Entry 8H7L (electron microscopy, 2.44 A resolution); this record covers chains D and F of the 9 polymer chains in the assembly.

Chain D (and F):
Name: BA7535 fab heavt chain
From: Homo sapiens
Notes: antibody fragment or engineered binder; chain F of this document is another copy of the same molecule, construct and numbering; everything in this record applies to it too
Chain sequence (453 residues; numbered 1 to 453; the number before each row is that of its first residue):
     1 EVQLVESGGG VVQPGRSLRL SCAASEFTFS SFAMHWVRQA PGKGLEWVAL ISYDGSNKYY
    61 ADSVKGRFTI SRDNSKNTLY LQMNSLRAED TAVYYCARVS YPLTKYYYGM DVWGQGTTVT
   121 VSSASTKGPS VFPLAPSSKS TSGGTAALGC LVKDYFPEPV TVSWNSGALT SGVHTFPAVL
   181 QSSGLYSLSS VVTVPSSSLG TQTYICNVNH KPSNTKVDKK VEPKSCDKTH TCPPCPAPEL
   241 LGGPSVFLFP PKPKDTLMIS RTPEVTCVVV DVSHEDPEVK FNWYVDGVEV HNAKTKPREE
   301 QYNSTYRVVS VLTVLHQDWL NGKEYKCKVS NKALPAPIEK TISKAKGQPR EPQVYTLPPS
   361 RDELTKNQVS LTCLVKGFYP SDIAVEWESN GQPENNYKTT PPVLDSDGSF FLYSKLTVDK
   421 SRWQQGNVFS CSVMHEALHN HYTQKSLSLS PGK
Disordered / not traced: 1, 225-453
Disulfide bonds: Cys-22/Cys-96, Cys-150/Cys-206

Chain D / chain F interface:
Residue-residue contacts - 6 pairs, chain D then chain F:
  Gln-13(D) / Arg-16(F)  hydrogen bond
  Arg-16(D) / Gly-15(F)
  Arg-16(D) / Arg-16(F)
  Arg-16(D) / Ser-17(F)
  Ser-17(D) / Ser-85(F)  hydrogen bond
  Pro-212(D) / Ser-123(F)
Interface residues without a listed pair, chain D (6 interface residues in all): Thr-126, Asn-214
Interface residues without a listed pair, chain F (6 interface residues in all): Ser-183

Overview:
Chain D and chain F each contribute 6 residues to their interface, with 2 hydrogen bonds. Polar contacts
include Gln-13(D)/Arg-16(F) and Ser-17(D)/Ser-85(F).
Chain D and chain F are both BA7535 fab heavt chain (Homo sapiens); the structure, Cryo-EM Structure of
SARS-CoV-2 BA.2 Spike protein in complex with BA7535, was determined by electron microscopy (same publication
as 8H7Z).
